PDB entry 1B9T | X-ray diffraction, 2.40 A resolution | chain A

# Chain A
Molecule: Protein (neuraminidase)
From: Influenza B virus (B/Lee/40)
Notes: EC 3.2.1.18
UniProtKB: P03474 (NRAM_INBLE); residue numbers follow UniProt; this construct covers 77-466
Amino-acid sequence (390 residues; row label = number of the first residue in the row):
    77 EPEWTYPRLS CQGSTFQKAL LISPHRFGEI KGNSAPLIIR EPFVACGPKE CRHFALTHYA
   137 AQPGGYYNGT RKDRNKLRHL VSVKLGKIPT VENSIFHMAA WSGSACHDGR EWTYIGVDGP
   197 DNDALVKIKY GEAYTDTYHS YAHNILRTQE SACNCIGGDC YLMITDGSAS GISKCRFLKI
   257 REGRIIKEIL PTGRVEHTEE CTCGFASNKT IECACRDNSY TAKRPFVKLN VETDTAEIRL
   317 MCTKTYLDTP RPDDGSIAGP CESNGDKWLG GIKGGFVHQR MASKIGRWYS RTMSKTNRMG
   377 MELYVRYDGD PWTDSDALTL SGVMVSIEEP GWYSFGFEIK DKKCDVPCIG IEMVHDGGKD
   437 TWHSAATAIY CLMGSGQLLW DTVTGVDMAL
Curated features (UniProtKB/Swiss-Prot):
  - active site: Asp149 (Proton donor/acceptor), Tyr409 (Nucleophile)
  - binding site (substrate): Arg116, Arg150, Glu275, Glu276, Arg292, Arg374
  - binding site (Ca(2+)): Asp293, Thr297, Asp324, Gly346
  - glycosylation (N-linked (GlcNAc...) asparagine): Asn144, Asn284
  - mutagenesis: Glu117 (E117G: Reduced substrate binding), Asp149 (D149E: Almost complete loss of enzymatic activity), Arg150 (R150K: Reduced substrate binding), Arg223 (R223K: Reduced substrate binding), Glu275 (E275D: Almost complete loss of enzymatic activity), Arg374 (R374K: 80% loss of catalytic efficiency; R374N: 94% loss of catalytic efficiency), Tyr409 (Y409F: Complete loss of enzymatic activity)
Cystine bridges: Cys87-Cys420, Cys122-Cys127, Cys182-Cys229, Cys231-Cys236, Cys277-Cys291, Cys279-Cys289, Cys318-Cys337, Cys424-Cys447
Bound ions: Ca2+ site 1 near Glu168 (its only coordinating residue here); Ca2+ site 2: Asp293, Thr297, Asp324, Gly346
Residues lining bound ligands:
  - N-acetylglucosamine (NAG; 2-acetamido-2-deoxy-beta-D-glucopyranose): Tyr82, Pro83, Arg84, Leu85, Asn284, Arg356
  - RAI (1-(4-carboxy-2-guanidinopentyl)-5,5'-di(hydroxymethyl)pyrrolidin-2-one): Arg116, Glu117, Asp149, Arg150, Trp177, Ser178, Ile221, Arg223, Thr224, Glu226, Ala245, Glu275, Glu276, Arg292, Asn294, Arg374, Trp408, Tyr409

# Summary
Ligands of chain A: N-acetylglucosamine and compound RAI. The Ca2+ site 2 is built by Asp293, Thr297, Asp324
and Gly346. Curated annotation (UniProt) lists active-site residues Asp149 and Tyr409, 6 substrate-binding
residues, 4 Ca2+-binding residues and 7 mutagenesis sites.
Chain A is Protein (neuraminidase) (Influenza B virus (B/Lee/40)); the structure, Novel aromatic inhibitors of
influenza virus neuraminidase make selective interactions with conserved residues and water molecules ..., was
determined by X-ray diffraction, deposited together with 1B9V and 1B9S.
